3D1Q - chains A and B; structure by X-ray diffraction, 2.10 A resolution.

== Chain A (and B) ==
Name: Myo-inositol hexaphosphate phosphohydrolase
Organism: Selenomonas ruminantium
Notes: chain B of this document is another copy of the same molecule, construct and numbering; everything in this record applies to it too
Reference sequence: Q7WUJ1 (Q7WUJ1_SELRU); residues 28-346 here = UniProt positions 28-346
Sequence (340 residues; row label = number of the first residue in the row):
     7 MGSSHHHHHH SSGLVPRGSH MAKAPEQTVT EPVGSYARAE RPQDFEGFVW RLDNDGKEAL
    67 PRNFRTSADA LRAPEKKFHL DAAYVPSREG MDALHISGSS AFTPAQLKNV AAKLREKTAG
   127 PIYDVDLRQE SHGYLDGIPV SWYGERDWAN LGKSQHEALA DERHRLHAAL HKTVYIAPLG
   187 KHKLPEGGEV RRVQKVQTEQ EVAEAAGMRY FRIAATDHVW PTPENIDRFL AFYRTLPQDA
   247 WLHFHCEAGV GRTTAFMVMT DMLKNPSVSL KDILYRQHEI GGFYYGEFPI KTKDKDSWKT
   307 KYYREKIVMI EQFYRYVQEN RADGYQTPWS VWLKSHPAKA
Disordered / not traced: 7-33
Differences from the reference sequence: expression tag (7-27)

== Chain A / chain B interface ==
Contacting residue pairs (21):
  Gln-49(A) / Arg-198(B)  hydrogen bond (backbone-side chain)
  Glu-52(A) / Thr-179(B)  hydrogen bond
  Glu-52(A) / Arg-198(B)  salt bridge
  Phe-54(A) / Tyr-181(B)  hydrophobic
  Phe-54(A) / Val-196(B)  hydrophobic
  Thr-179(A) / Glu-52(B)
  Tyr-181(A) / Phe-54(B)  hydrophobic
  Tyr-181(A) / Pro-191(B)
  Lys-187(A) / Gly-193(B)
  Leu-190(A) / Gly-193(B)
  Leu-190(A) / Gly-194(B)
  Pro-191(A) / Tyr-181(B)
  Pro-191(A) / Glu-192(B)
  Pro-191(A) / Gly-193(B)  hydrogen bond (backbone-backbone)
  Glu-192(A) / Pro-191(B)
  Gly-193(A) / Leu-190(B)
  Gly-193(A) / Pro-191(B)  hydrogen bond (backbone-backbone)
  Gly-194(A) / Leu-190(B)
  Val-196(A) / Phe-54(B)  hydrophobic
  Val-196(A) / Glu-151(B)
  Arg-198(A) / Gln-49(B)
Also at the interface, not in a pair above, chain A (14 interface residues in all): Glu-195
Also at the interface, not in a pair above, chain B (15 interface residues in all): Gly-53, Glu-195

== Summary ==
14 residues of chain A face 15 of chain B across their interface, with 4 hydrogen bonds and 1 salt bridge.
Polar pairs include Glu-52(A)/Arg-198(B), Gln-49(A)/Arg-198(B) and Glu-52(A)/Thr-179(B).
Chain A and chain B are both Myo-inositol hexaphosphate phosphohydrolase (Selenomonas ruminantium); the
structure, Structure of the PTP-Like Phytase Expressed by Selenomonas Ruminantium at an Ionic Strength of 400
mM, was determined by X-ray diffraction (same publication as 3D1H, 3D1O, 2PSZ and 2PT0).
